7Q0S - chains B and F of the 8 polymer chains in the assembly; structure by electron microscopy, 4.00 A resolution.

== Chain B ==
Molecule: Glycogen [starch] synthase, muscle
From: Homo sapiens
Notes: EC 2.4.1.11
Reference sequence: P13807 (GYS1_HUMAN); residue numbers follow UniProt; this construct covers 1-737
Amino-acid sequence (737 residues; numbered 1 to 737; the number before each row is that of its first residue):
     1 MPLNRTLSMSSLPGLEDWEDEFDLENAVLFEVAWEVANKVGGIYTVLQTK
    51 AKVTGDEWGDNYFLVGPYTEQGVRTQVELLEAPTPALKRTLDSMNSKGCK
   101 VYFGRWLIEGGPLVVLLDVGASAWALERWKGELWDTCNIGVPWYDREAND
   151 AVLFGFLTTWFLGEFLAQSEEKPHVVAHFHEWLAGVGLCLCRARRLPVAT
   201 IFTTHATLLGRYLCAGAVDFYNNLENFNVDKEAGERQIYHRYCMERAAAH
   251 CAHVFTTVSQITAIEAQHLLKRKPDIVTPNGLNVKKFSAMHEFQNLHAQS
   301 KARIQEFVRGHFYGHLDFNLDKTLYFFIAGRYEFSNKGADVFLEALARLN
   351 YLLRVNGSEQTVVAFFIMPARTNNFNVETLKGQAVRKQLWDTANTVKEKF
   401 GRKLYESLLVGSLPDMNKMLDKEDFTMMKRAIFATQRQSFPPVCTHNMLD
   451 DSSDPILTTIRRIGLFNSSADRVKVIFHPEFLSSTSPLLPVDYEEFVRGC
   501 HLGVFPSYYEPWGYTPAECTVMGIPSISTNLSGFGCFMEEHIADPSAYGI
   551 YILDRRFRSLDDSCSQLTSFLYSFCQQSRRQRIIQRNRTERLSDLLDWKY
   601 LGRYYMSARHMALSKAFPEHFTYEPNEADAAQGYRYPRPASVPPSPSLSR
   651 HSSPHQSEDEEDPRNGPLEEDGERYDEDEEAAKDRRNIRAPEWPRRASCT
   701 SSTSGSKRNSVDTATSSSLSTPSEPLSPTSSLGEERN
Unresolved in the structure: 1-12, 290-292, 630-636, 643-737
Modified positions: Ser-641 (phosphoserine; SEP)
Residues lining bound ligands: 6-O-phosphono-alpha-D-glucopyranose (G6P): Gln-294, His-297, Ala-298, Lys-301, His-501, Arg-579, Arg-582, Ile-583, Arg-586
UniProt features mapped onto this chain:
  - binding site (UDP): Lys-39, Arg-331, Thr-515
  - binding site (UDP-alpha-D-glucose): His-205, Arg-211, Arg-331, Glu-510, Trp-512, Gly-513
  - binding site (alpha-D-glucose 6-phosphate): His-291, Glu-292, Gln-294, His-297, Lys-301, His-501, Arg-582, Arg-586
  - modified residue: Ser-8 (Phosphoserine), Ser-11 (Phosphoserine), Ser-412 (Phosphoserine), Ser-641 (Phosphoserine), Ser-645 (Phosphoserine), Ser-649 (Phosphoserine), Ser-652 (Phosphoserine), Ser-653 (Phosphoserine), Ser-657 (Phosphoserine), Ser-698 (Phosphoserine), Thr-700 (Phosphothreonine), Ser-710 (Phosphoserine), Thr-721 (Phosphothreonine), Ser-727 (Phosphoserine), Ser-731 (Phosphoserine)
  - natural variant: Gly-464 (G464S: In NIDDM)

== Chain F ==
Molecule: Glycogenin-1
From: Homo sapiens
Notes: EC 2.4.1.186
Reference sequence: P46976 (GLYG_HUMAN); residue numbers follow UniProt; this construct covers 1-350
Amino-acid sequence (350 residues; each row starts with the number of its first residue):
     1 MTDQAFVTLTTNDAYAKGALVLGSSLKQHRTTRRLVVLATPQVSDSMRKV
    51 LETVFDEVIMVDVLDSGDSAHLTLMKRPELGVTLTKLHCWSLTQYSKCVF
   101 MDADTLVLANIDDLFDREELSAAPDPGWPDCFNSGVFVYQPSVETYNQLL
   151 HLASEQGSFDGGDQGILNTFFSSWATTDIRKHLPFIYNLSSISIYSYLPA
   201 FKVFGASAKVVHFLGRVKPWNYTYDPKTKSVKSEAHDPNMTHPEFLILWW
   251 NIFTTNVLPLLQQFGLVKDTCSYVNVLSDLVYTLAFSCGFCRKEDVSGAI
   301 SHLSLGEIPAMAQPFVSSEERKERWEQGQADYMGADSFDNIKRKLDTYLQ
Unresolved in the structure: 1-316, 350
UniProt features mapped onto this chain:
  - region: Ser-301 to Met-333 (Interaction with GYS1)
  - binding site (UDP): Leu-9, Thr-11, Asn-12, Tyr-15, Arg-77, Asp-102, Ala-103, Asp-104, His-212, Gly-215, Lys-218
  - binding site (UDP-alpha-D-glucose): Leu-9, Thr-11, Asn-12, Tyr-15, Arg-77, Lys-86, Asp-102, Ala-103, Asp-104, Asn-133, Ser-134, Asp-160, Asp-163, Gln-164, Gly-215, Lys-218
  - binding site (Mn(2+)): Asp-102, Asp-104, His-212
  - site: Lys-86 (Important for catalytic activity)
  - modified residue: Thr-2 (N-acetylthreonine), Ser-44 (Phosphoserine)
  - glycosylation: Tyr-195 (O-linked (Glc...) tyrosine)
  - natural variant: Ala-16 (A16P: In PGBM2), Thr-83 (T83M: In GSD15), Asp-102 (D102H: In PGBM2)
  - mutagenesis: Tyr-195 (Y195F: Loss of glucosylation)

== How chain B and chain F interact ==
Contacting residue pairs (28; chain B residue first):
  Trp-134(B) / Lys-322(F)
  Trp-134(B) / Trp-325(F)
  Trp-134(B) / Lys-344(F)  hydrogen bond (backbone-side chain)
  Asp-135(B) / Lys-344(F)  hydrogen bond (backbone-side chain)
  Thr-136(B) / Lys-344(F)  hydrogen bond (backbone-side chain)
  Cys-137(B) / Ile-341(F)
  Cys-137(B) / Lys-344(F)
  Asn-138(B) / Trp-325(F)
  Asn-138(B) / Lys-344(F)
  Gly-140(B) / Trp-325(F)
  Pro-142(B) / Glu-326(F)
  Trp-143(B) / Glu-326(F)
  Trp-143(B) / Gln-327(F)
  Ala-193(B) / Tyr-348(F)  hydrophobic
  Arg-195(B) / Tyr-348(F)
  Asp-230(B) / Tyr-332(F)
  Lys-231(B) / Tyr-332(F)
  Glu-235(B) / Tyr-332(F)
  Tyr-239(B) / Asp-336(F)  hydrogen bond (side chain-backbone)
  Tyr-239(B) / Ser-337(F)
  Tyr-239(B) / Phe-338(F)  hydrogen bond (side chain-backbone)
  Cys-243(B) / Phe-338(F)
  Arg-246(B) / Phe-338(F)
  Ala-247(B) / Phe-338(F)
  His-250(B) / Lys-342(F)  hydrogen bond
  His-250(B) / Leu-345(F)
  His-250(B) / Leu-349(F)
  Cys-251(B) / Leu-345(F)  hydrophobic
Also at the interface, not in a pair above, chain B (23 interface residues in all): Val-141, Cys-189, Arg-192, Gly-234
Also at the interface, not in a pair above, chain F (16 interface residues in all): Ser-318, Ala-330

== Summary ==
The interface between chain B and chain F involves 23 residues on one side and 16 on the other; the contacts
include 6 hydrogen bonds. Polar pairs include Trp-134(B)/Lys-344(F), Asp-135(B)/Lys-344(F) and
Thr-136(B)/Lys-344(F). Bound to chain B: 6-O-phosphono-alpha-D-glucopyranose.
Chain B is Glycogen [starch] synthase, muscle and chain F is Glycogenin-1, both from Homo sapiens; the
structure, Human GYS1-GYG1 complex inhibited-like state bound to glucose-6-phosphate, was determined by
electron microscopy together with 7Q0B, 7Q12 and 7Q13 from the same study.
